PDB entry 8TE9 | X-ray diffraction, 1.25 A resolution | chain A

Chain A:
Protein: Isethionate-binding periplasmic protein DctP
From: Oleidesulfovibrio alaskensis G20
UniProtKB: Q312S0 (DCTP_OLEA2); residue numbers follow UniProt; this construct covers 1-336
Amino-acid sequence (336 residues; numbered 1 to 336; the number before each row is that of its first residue):
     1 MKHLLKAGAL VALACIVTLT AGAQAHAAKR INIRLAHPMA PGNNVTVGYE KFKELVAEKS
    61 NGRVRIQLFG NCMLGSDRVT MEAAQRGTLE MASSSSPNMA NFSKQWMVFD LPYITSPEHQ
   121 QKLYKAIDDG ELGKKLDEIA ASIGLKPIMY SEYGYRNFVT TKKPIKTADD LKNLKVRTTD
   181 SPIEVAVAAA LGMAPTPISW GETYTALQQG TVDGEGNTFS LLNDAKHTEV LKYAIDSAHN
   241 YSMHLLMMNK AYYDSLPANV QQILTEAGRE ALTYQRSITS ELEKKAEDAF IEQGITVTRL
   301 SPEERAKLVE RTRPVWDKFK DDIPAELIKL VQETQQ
Not modelled in the structure: 1-28
Residues lining bound ligands: 2-hydroxyethylsulfonic acid (8X3): P38, M39, D77, S95, N98, Y153, R156, R177, T179, W200, N217, L221, H244
From the paper describing this entry:
  - binding site for 2-hydroxyethylsulfonic acid: P38, M39, D77, S95, N98, Y153, R156, R177, W200, N217, L221, H244
  - contacts within the chain: N43-D224 (hydrogen bond), P38-N71 (water-mediated contact), S76-G201 (backbone contact), N98-D180 (hydrogen bond), N101-D180 (hydrogen bond), D110-S181 (hydrogen bond), Y153-N217 (hydrogen bond), R156-G216 (backbone contact), E184-H239 (water-mediated contact), G216-H239 (water-mediated contact), R156-N240 (hydrogen bond), R156-S242 (hydrogen bond)
  - conformationally variable residues (domain motion, helix shift): S151 to N157, D236 to H244, T279 to E281

Summary:
Bound to chain A: 2-hydroxyethylsulfonic acid. The paper reports a binding site for 2-hydroxyethylsulfonic
acid at P38, M39 and D77 among others; conformational variability at S151, D236 and T279.
Chain A is Isethionate-binding periplasmic protein DctP (Oleidesulfovibrio alaskensis G20); the structure,
Crystal Structure of an Isethionate bound Substrate Binding Protein (IseP) from an Isethionate TRAP
Transporter, was determined by X-ray diffraction together with 8TQN, 8TRP and 8T9T from the same study.
